7M3N - chains L and H of the 3 polymer chains in the assembly; structure by electron microscopy, 2.40 A resolution.

Chain L:
Molecule: CPV Fab14 light chain
Organism: Mus musculus
Sequence (108 residues; each row starts with the number of its first residue):
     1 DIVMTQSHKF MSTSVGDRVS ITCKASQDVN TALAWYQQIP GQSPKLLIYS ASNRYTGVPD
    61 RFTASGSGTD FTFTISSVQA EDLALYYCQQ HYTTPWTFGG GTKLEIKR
Disulfides: C23-C88
What the authors report for this chain:
  - mutagenesis - S50G/N53G: decreased binding to CPV

Chain H:
Molecule: CPV Fab14 heavy chain
Organism: Mus musculus
Sequence (119 residues; each row starts with the number of its first residue):
     1 AVHLQGTELV KPGASAGVKL SCKASGYTFT NYDMNWVRQR PEQGLEWIGW IFPGDGSTRY
    61 NEKFKGKATL TTDKSSSTAY QLNRLTSEDS AVYFCARRGS HGSYSFAYWG QGTLVTVSG
Disulfides: C22-C95

Interface between chain L and chain H:
Pairs across the interface (31; chain L residue first):
  A34(L) with S105(H)
  Y36(L) with S105(H); F106(H), hydrogen bond (side chain-backbone); W109(H), hydrophobic
  Q38(L) with Q39(H)
  S43(L) with F94(H); W109(H); G110(H), hydrogen bond (side chain-backbone); Q111(H)
  P44(L) with W109(H)
  L46(L) with S105(H); F106(H)
  Y49(L) with H101(H); S105(H)
  S50(L) with H101(H); S103(H)
  Y55(L) with A107(H); Y108(H)
  Y87(L) with Q39(H), hydrogen bond
  Q89(L) with Y104(H), hydrogen bond (side chain-backbone); F106(H)
  H91(L) with S103(H); Y104(H)
  T94(L) with W50(H); R59(H), hydrogen bond
  P95(L) with W47(H), hydrophobic; N61(H)
  W96(L) with W47(H); W50(H); Y104(H), hydrophobic
  F98(L) with L45(H), hydrophobic
Interface residues without a listed pair, chain L (17 interface residues in all): Q42
Interface residues without a listed pair, chain H (19 interface residues in all): N35, G112

Overview:
17 residues of chain L and 19 residues of chain H are in contact, with 5 hydrogen bonds. Polar contacts
include Y36(L)-F106(H), S43(L)-G110(H) and Y87(L)-Q39(H). The paper reports that S50G/N53G of chain L reduce
binding to CPV.
Chain L is CPV Fab14 light chain and chain H is CPV Fab14 heavy chain, both from Mus musculus; the structure,
Canine parvovirus and Fab14 asymmetric reconstruction, was determined by electron microscopy (same publication
as 7M3L, 7M3M and 7M3O).
